PDB entry 6GYL | electron microscopy, 4.80 A resolution (low resolution: residue-level contacts below are approximate; hydrogen-bond / salt-bridge calls are withheld) | chains Q and R of the 22 polymer chains in the assembly

# Chain Q
Protein: Transcription initiation factor IIF subunit alpha
Source organism: Saccharomyces cerevisiae (strain ATCC 204508 / S288c)
UniProt: P41895 (T2FA_YEAST); numbering as in UniProt (aligned over 1-735)
Chain sequence (735 residues; numbered 1 to 735; the number before each row is that of its first residue):
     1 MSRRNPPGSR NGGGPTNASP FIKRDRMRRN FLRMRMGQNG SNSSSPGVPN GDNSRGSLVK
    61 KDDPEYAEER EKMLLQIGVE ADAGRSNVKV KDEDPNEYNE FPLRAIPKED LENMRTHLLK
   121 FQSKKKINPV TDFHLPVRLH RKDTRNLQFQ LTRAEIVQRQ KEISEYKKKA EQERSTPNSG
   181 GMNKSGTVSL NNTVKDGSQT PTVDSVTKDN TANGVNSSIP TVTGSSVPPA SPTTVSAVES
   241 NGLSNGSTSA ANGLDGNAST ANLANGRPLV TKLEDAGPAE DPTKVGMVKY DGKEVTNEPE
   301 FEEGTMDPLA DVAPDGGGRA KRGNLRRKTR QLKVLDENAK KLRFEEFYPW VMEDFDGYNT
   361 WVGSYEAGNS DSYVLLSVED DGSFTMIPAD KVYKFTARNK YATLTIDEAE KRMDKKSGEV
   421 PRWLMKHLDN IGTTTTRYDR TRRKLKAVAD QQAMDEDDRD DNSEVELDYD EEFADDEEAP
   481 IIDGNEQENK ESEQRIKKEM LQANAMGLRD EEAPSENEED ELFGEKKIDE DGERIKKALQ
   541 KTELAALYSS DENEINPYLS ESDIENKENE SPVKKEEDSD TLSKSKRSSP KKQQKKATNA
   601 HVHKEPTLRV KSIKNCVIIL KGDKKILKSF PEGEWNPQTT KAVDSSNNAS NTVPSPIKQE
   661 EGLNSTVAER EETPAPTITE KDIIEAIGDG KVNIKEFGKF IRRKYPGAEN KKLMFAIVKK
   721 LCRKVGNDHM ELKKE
Not modelled in the structure: 1-20, 36-96, 143-326, 356-357, 416-735
UniProt features mapped onto this chain:
  - modified residue: Ser198 (Phosphoserine), Thr200 (Phosphothreonine), Ser515 (Phosphoserine), Ser560 (Phosphoserine), Ser562 (Phosphoserine), Ser571 (Phosphoserine), Ser655 (Phosphoserine)

# Chain R
Protein: Transcription initiation factor IIF subunit beta
Source organism: Saccharomyces cerevisiae (strain ATCC 204508 / S288c)
Notes: EC 3.6.4.12
UniProt: P41896 (T2FB_YEAST); residue numbers follow UniProt; this construct covers 1-400
Chain sequence (400 residues; each row starts with the number of its first residue):
     1 MSSGSAGAPA LSNNSTNSVA KEKSGNISGD EYLSQEEEVF DGNDIENNET KVYEESLDLD
    61 LERSNRQVWL VRLPMFLAEK WRDRNNLHGQ ELGKIRINKD GSKITLLLNE NDNDSIPHEY
   121 DLELTKKVVE NEYVFTEQNL KKYQQRKKEL EADPEKQRQA YLKKQEREEE LKKKQQQQKR
   181 RNNRKKFNHR VMTDRDGRDR YIPYVKTIPK KTAIVGTVCH ECQVMPSMND PNYHKIVEQR
   241 RNIVKLNNKE RITTLDETVG VTMSHTGMSM RSDNSNFLKV GREKAKSNIK SIRMPKKEIL
   301 DYLFKLFDEY DYWSLKGLKE RTRQPEAHLK ECLDKVATLV KKGPYAFKYT LRPEYKKLKE
   361 EERKATLGEL ADEQTGSAGD NAQGDAEADL EDEIEMEDVV
Not modelled in the structure: 1-57, 83-91, 100-101, 111-116, 139-206, 227-232, 281-293, 352-400
UniProt features mapped onto this chain:
  - modified residue (Phosphoserine): Ser28, Ser34, Ser56

# Interface between chain Q and chain R
Contacting residue pairs - 88 pairs, chain Q then chain R:
  Glu97(Q) - Ile97(R)
  Glu97(Q) - Lys99(R)
  Tyr98(Q) - Arg96(R)
  Tyr98(Q) - Ile97(R)
  Asn99(Q) - Ile95(R)
  Asn99(Q) - Arg96(R)
  Asn99(Q) - Ile97(R)
  Asn99(Q) - Lys99(R)
  Glu100(Q) - Ile95(R)
  Glu100(Q) - Arg96(R)
  Phe101(Q) - Lys94(R)
  Phe101(Q) - Ile95(R)
  Phe101(Q) - Ile97(R)
  Pro102(Q) - Gly93(R)
  Pro102(Q) - Lys94(R)
  Leu103(Q) - Leu92(R)
  Leu103(Q) - Gly93(R)
  Leu103(Q) - Ile95(R)
  Leu103(Q) - Leu106(R)
  Asn113(Q) - Glu137(R)
  Asn113(Q) - Gln138(R)
  Met114(Q) - Thr136(R)
  Met114(Q) - Glu137(R)
  Met114(Q) - Gln138(R)
  Arg115(Q) - Thr136(R)
  Arg115(Q) - Glu137(R)
  Thr116(Q) - Val134(R)
  Thr116(Q) - Phe135(R)
  Thr116(Q) - Thr136(R)
  His117(Q) - Val134(R)
  His117(Q) - Phe135(R)
  Leu118(Q) - Leu70(R)
  Leu118(Q) - Tyr133(R)
  Leu118(Q) - Val134(R)
  Leu119(Q) - Glu132(R)
  Leu119(Q) - Tyr133(R)
  Leu119(Q) - Phe135(R)
  Lys120(Q) - Asn131(R)
  Lys120(Q) - Glu132(R)
  Phe121(Q) - Asn131(R)
  Phe121(Q) - Tyr133(R)
  Lys125(Q) - Asn131(R)
  Lys126(Q) - Glu130(R)
  Lys126(Q) - Asn131(R)
  Ile127(Q) - Glu130(R)
  Ile127(Q) - Asn131(R)
  Ile127(Q) - Tyr133(R)
  Asn128(Q) - Asn131(R)
  Asn128(Q) - Tyr133(R)
  Pro129(Q) - Tyr133(R)
  Val130(Q) - Leu61(R)
  Val137(Q) - Leu59(R)
  Leu139(Q) - Leu59(R)
  Leu139(Q) - Phe135(R)
  Leu139(Q) - Thr212(R)
  His140(Q) - Thr207(R)
  His140(Q) - Pro209(R)
  Arg141(Q) - Thr207(R)
  Arg141(Q) - Ile208(R)
  Arg141(Q) - Lys210(R)
  Lys142(Q) - Thr207(R)
  Trp350(Q) - Phe135(R)
  Trp350(Q) - Glu137(R)
  Asp371(Q) - Arg82(R)
  Ser372(Q) - Val71(R)
  Ser372(Q) - Arg72(R)
  Ser372(Q) - Leu73(R)
  Ser372(Q) - Ala78(R)
  Tyr373(Q) - Leu70(R)
  Tyr373(Q) - Val71(R)
  Tyr373(Q) - Arg72(R)
  Val374(Q) - Trp69(R)
  Val374(Q) - Leu70(R)
  Val374(Q) - Val71(R)
  Val374(Q) - Trp81(R)
  Leu375(Q) - Trp69(R)
  Leu375(Q) - Leu70(R)
  Leu375(Q) - Val134(R)
  Leu376(Q) - Val68(R)
  Leu376(Q) - Trp69(R)
  Leu376(Q) - Val71(R)
  Leu376(Q) - Ile95(R)
  Ser377(Q) - Gln67(R)
  Ser377(Q) - Val68(R)
  Val378(Q) - Gln67(R)
  Met386(Q) - Trp81(R)
  Pro388(Q) - Arg82(R)
  Ala389(Q) - Arg82(R)
Other interface residues (no listed pair), chain Q (42 interface residues in all): Arg104, Arg138, Phe384
Other interface residues (no listed pair), chain R (36 interface residues in all): Asp58, Asn98

# In short
42 residues of chain Q face 36 of chain R across their interface.
Chain Q is Transcription initiation factor IIF subunit alpha and chain R is Transcription initiation factor
IIF subunit beta, both from Saccharomyces cerevisiae (strain ATCC 204508 / S288c); the structure, Structure of
a yeast closed complex with distorted DNA (core CCdist), was determined by electron microscopy together with
6GYK and 6GYM from the same study.
